PDB entry 8AFM | electron microscopy, 4.80 A resolution (low resolution: residue-level contacts below are approximate; hydrogen-bond / salt-bridge calls are withheld) | chains E and F of the 12 polymer chains in the assembly

# Chain E (and F)
Molecule: Crescentin
Organism: Caulobacter vibrioides
Notes: chain F of this document is another copy of the same molecule, construct and numbering; everything in this record applies to it too
Reference sequence: A0A8F8EC09 (A0A8F8EC09_CAUVI); residues 1-457 here = UniProt positions 1-457
Sequence (457 residues; row label = number of the first residue in the row):
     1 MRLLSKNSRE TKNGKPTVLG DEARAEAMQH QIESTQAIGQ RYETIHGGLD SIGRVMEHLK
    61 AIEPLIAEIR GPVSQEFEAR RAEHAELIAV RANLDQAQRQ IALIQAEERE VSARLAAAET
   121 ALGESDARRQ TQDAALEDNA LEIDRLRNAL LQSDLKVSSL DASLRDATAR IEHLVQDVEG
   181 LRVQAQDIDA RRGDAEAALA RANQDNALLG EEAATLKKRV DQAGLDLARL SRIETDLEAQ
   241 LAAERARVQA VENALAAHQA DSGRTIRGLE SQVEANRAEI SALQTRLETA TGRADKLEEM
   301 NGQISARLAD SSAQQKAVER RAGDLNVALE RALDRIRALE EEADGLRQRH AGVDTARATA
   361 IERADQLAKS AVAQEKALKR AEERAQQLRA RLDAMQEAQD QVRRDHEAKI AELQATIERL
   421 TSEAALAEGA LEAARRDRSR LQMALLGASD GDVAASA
Unresolved in the structure: 1-95, 164-457 (chain F: 1-95, 155-457)

# Interface between chain E and chain F
Contacting residue pairs (30):
  Gln100(E) with Ile104(F)
  Ile101(E) with Gln100(F)
  Leu103(E) with Ile104(F)
  Ile104(E) with Gln100(F)
  Glu107(E) with Glu107(F); Glu108(F); Val111(F)
  Arg114(E) with Leu115(F)
  Leu115(E) with Leu115(F)
  Ala118(E) with Ala118(F); Leu122(F)
  Glu119(E) with Arg114(F)
  Ala121(E) with Leu122(F)
  Leu122(E) with Leu122(F)
  Ser125(E) with Asp126(F)
  Gln132(E) with Arg129(F); Asp133(F); Leu136(F)
  Leu136(E) with Leu136(F)
  Asn139(E) with Leu136(F)
  Glu142(E) with Ile143(F)
  Ile143(E) with Glu142(F); Ile143(F)
  Leu146(E) with Leu146(F); Arg147(F)
  Arg147(E) with Glu142(F)
  Ala149(E) with Leu150(F)
  Leu150(E) with Leu150(F)
  Ser153(E) with Asp154(F)
  Asp154(E) with Ser153(F)
Other interface residues (no listed pair), chain E (25 interface residues in all): Ala97, Val111
Other interface residues (no listed pair), chain F (22 interface residues in all): Ala97, Asn139

# In short
25 residues of chain E face 22 of chain F across their interface.
Both chains are Crescentin (Caulobacter vibrioides). Entry 8AFM (Cryo-EM structure of crescentin filaments
(wildtype, C2 symmetry and small box)) was determined by electron microscopy (same publication as 8AFE, 8AFH,
8AFL, 8AHL, 8AIA, 8AIX and 8AJB).
